Entry 8BOQ (X-ray diffraction, 1.55 A resolution); this record covers chains D and E of the 6 polymer chains in the assembly.

Chain D:
Name: Nitrogenase protein alpha chain
Organism: Azotobacter vinelandii DJ
Notes: EC 1.18.6.1
UniProtKB: C1DK94 (C1DK94_AZOVD); residues 2-516 here = UniProt positions 2-516
Amino-acid sequence (515 residues; numbered 2 to 516; the number before each row is that of its first residue):
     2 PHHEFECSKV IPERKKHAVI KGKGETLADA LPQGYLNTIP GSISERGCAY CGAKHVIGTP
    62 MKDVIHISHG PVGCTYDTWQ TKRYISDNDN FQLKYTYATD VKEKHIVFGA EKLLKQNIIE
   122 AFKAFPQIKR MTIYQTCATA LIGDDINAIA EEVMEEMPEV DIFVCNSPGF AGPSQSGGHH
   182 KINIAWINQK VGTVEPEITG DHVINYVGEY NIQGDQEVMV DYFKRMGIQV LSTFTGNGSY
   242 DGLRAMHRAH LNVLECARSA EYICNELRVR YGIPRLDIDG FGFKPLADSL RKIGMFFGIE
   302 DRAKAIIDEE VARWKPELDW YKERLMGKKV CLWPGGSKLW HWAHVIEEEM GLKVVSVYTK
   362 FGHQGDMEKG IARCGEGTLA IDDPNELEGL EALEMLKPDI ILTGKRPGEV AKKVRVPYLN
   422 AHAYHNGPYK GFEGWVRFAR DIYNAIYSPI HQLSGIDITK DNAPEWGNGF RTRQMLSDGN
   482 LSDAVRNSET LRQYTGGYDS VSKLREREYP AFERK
Unresolved in the structure: 515-516
Bound ions: fe(8)-S(7) cluster Fe: C49, C75, C138 (shared with C20(E), C45(E), C104(E) of chain E); FeFe cofactor Fe: C257, H423 (together with 3-hydroxy-3-carboxy-adipic acid, oxygen atom)
Small-molecule neighbours:
  - fe(8)-S(7) cluster (CLF): C49, Y51, P72, G74, C75, D78, T137, C138, P169, G170
  - hydrosulfuric acid (H2S): R47, G48, S175, Q176, F362
  - 3-hydroxy-3-carboxy-adipic acid (HCA): C52, H56, T82, K83, Q176, K361, G405, K406, P408, H423
  - oxygen atom / FeFe cofactor: V57, K83, Q176, H180, Y211, I213, C257, R259, S260, P335, G336, G337, S338, K339, K361, F362, H423
What the authors report for this chain:
  - binding site for FeFe cofactor Fe: H180
  - binding site for 3-hydroxy-3-carboxy-adipic acid: C52
  - catalytic residues: H180 (proposed by the authors, not directly observed)

Chain E:
Name: Fe-only nitrogenase, beta subunit
Organism: Azotobacter vinelandii DJ
UniProtKB: C1DK92 (C1DK92_AZOVD); residues 2-462 here = UniProt positions 2-462
Amino-acid sequence (461 residues; each row starts with the number of its first residue):
     2 TCEVKEKGRV GTINPIFTCQ PAGAQFVSIG IKDCIGIVHG GQGCVMFVRL IFSQHYKESF
    62 ELASSSLHED GAVFGACGRV EEAVDVLLSR YPDVKVVPII TTCSTEIIGD DVDGVIKKLN
   122 EGLLKEKFPD REVHLIAMHT PSFVGSMISG YDVAVRDVVR HFAKREAPND KINLLTGWVN
   182 PGDVKELKHL LGEMDIEANV LFEIESFDSP ILPDGSAVSH GNTTIEDLID TGNARATFAL
   242 NRYEGTKAAE YLQKKFEIPA IIGPTPIGIR NTDIFLQNLK KATGKPIPQS LAHERGVAID
   302 ALADLTHMFL AEKRVAIYGA PDLVIGLAEF CLDLEMKPVL LLLGDDNSKY VDDPRIKALQ
   362 ENVDYGMEIV TNADFWELEN RIKNEGLELD LILGHSKGRF ISIDYNIPML RVGFPTYDRA
   422 GLFRYPTVGY GGAIWLAEQM ANTLFADMEH KKNKEWVLNV W
Bound ions: fe(8)-S(7) cluster Fe: C20, C45, C104 (shared with C49(D), C75(D), C138(D) of chain D); Mg2+ site 1: E59 (shared with 1 residue of chain B); Mg2+ site 2: D301 (shared with 1 residue of chain B)
Small-molecule neighbours: fe(8)-S(7) cluster (CLF): C20, P22, G42, Q43, G44, C45, F48, T103, C104, S143

How chain D and chain E interact:
Residue-residue contacts (142; chain D residue first):
  C8(D) - R91(E)  hydrogen bond (backbone-side chain)
  S9(D) - R91(E)  hydrogen bond
  V11(D) - S90(E)
  V11(D) - R91(E)
  I12(D) - R91(E)
  N38(D) - H69(E)
  T39(D) - Q43(E)  hydrogen bond
  T39(D) - S67(E)
  T39(D) - H69(E)  hydrogen bond (backbone-side chain)
  T39(D) - R80(E)  hydrogen bond (backbone-side chain)
  I40(D) - V87(E)  hydrophobic
  P41(D) - S65(E)
  P41(D) - S66(E)
  P41(D) - R80(E)
  P41(D) - E83(E)
  P41(D) - A84(E)
  P41(D) - V87(E)
  G42(D) - S65(E)  hydrogen bond (backbone-backbone)
  G42(D) - A84(E)
  G42(D) - V87(E)
  G42(D) - L88(E)
  S43(D) - R91(E)  hydrogen bond (backbone-side chain)
  I44(D) - R50(E)
  I44(D) - L63(E)
  I44(D) - A64(E)  hydrophobic
  I44(D) - Y92(E)
  S45(D) - M47(E)
  E46(D) - M47(E)
  R47(D) - Q43(E)
  R47(D) - M47(E)
  G48(D) - Q43(E)
  C49(D) - G44(E)
  C52(D) - F48(E)  hydrophobic
  P72(D) - S143(E)
  V73(D) - T13(E)
  V73(D) - P16(E)  hydrophobic
  V73(D) - F18(E)
  G74(D) - T19(E)  hydrogen bond (backbone-side chain)
  G74(D) - C20(E)
  Y77(D) - P16(E)
  Y77(D) - I17(E)
  Y77(D) - F18(E)
  Y77(D) - T19(E)
  Y77(D) - I52(E)  hydrophobic
  Y77(D) - K398(E)  hydrogen bond (backbone-side chain)
  Y77(D) - P416(E)
  D78(D) - T19(E)  hydrogen bond
  D78(D) - F48(E)
  D78(D) - V49(E)
  D78(D) - I52(E)
  T79(D) - F48(E)
  W80(D) - N15(E)
  W80(D) - P16(E)
  W80(D) - F376(E)  hydrophobic
  W80(D) - K398(E)  hydrogen bond (backbone-side chain)
  Q81(D) - Q55(E)  hydrogen bond (backbone-side chain)
  Q81(D) - S397(E)
  Q81(D) - K398(E)  hydrogen bond (side chain-backbone)
  Q81(D) - R400(E)
  Q81(D) - F401(E)
  Q81(D) - Y418(E)  hydrogen bond
  T82(D) - L51(E)
  T82(D) - Q55(E)
  K95(D) - N15(E)  hydrogen bond (backbone-side chain)
  K95(D) - F401(E)
  K95(D) - D405(E)  salt bridge
  Y96(D) - N15(E)
  Y96(D) - W377(E)  hydrophobic
  Y96(D) - E380(E)  hydrogen bond
  T97(D) - I14(E)
  T97(D) - N15(E)  hydrogen bond (backbone-side chain)
  T97(D) - P16(E)
  Y98(D) - T13(E)
  Y98(D) - I14(E)  hydrophobic
  A99(D) - T13(E)  hydrogen bond (backbone-backbone)
  D101(D) - T13(E)
  D101(D) - N373(E)
  V102(D) - F144(E)
  K103(D) - F144(E)
  K103(D) - D347(E)  salt bridge
  E104(D) - F144(E)  hydrogen bond (backbone-backbone)
  E104(D) - V145(E)
  I107(D) - I108(E)  hydrophobic
  I107(D) - F144(E)  hydrophobic
  Q117(D) - V11(E)
  N118(D) - G12(E)
  N118(D) - T13(E)
  E121(D) - R10(E)
  E121(D) - V11(E)  hydrogen bond (side chain-backbone)
  E121(D) - G12(E)  hydrogen bond (side chain-backbone)
  A125(D) - W377(E)
  F126(D) - W377(E)  hydrophobic
  C138(D) - C104(E)  hydrophobic
  A139(D) - I108(E)  hydrophobic
  L142(D) - A73(E)
  L142(D) - S105(E)
  L142(D) - I108(E)  hydrophobic
  L142(D) - I109(E)  hydrophobic
  F171(D) - L68(E)
  F171(D) - H69(E)
  F171(D) - E70(E)  hydrogen bond (backbone-backbone)
  F171(D) - A73(E)  hydrophobic
  G173(D) - H69(E)  hydrogen bond (backbone-side chain)
  G173(D) - E70(E)  hydrogen bond (backbone-side chain)
  P174(D) - Q43(E)
  P174(D) - H69(E)
  N386(D) - R91(E)  hydrogen bond
  E387(D) - R50(E)  salt bridge
  E387(D) - S60(E)
  E387(D) - E62(E)
  L388(D) - R91(E)
  L388(D) - Y92(E)
  K406(D) - L51(E)
  K406(D) - S54(E)  hydrogen bond (side chain-backbone)
  K406(D) - Q55(E)
  K406(D) - K58(E)
  R407(D) - M47(E)
  R407(D) - R50(E)
  R407(D) - S54(E)
  R407(D) - S60(E)  hydrogen bond
  E410(D) - S54(E)  hydrogen bond
  E410(D) - K58(E)
  E410(D) - E59(E)  hydrogen bond (side chain-backbone)
  V411(D) - S60(E)
  K413(D) - K58(E)  hydrogen bond (side chain-backbone)
  K413(D) - E59(E)  salt bridge
  K413(D) - I212(E)
  K414(D) - E59(E)  salt bridge
  K414(D) - S210(E)  hydrogen bond
  K414(D) - P211(E)
  K414(D) - G216(E)
  K414(D) - A218(E)
  V415(D) - G216(E)
  R416(D) - I212(E)
  R416(D) - L213(E)
  R416(D) - P214(E)
  S455(D) - I212(E)
  S455(D) - L213(E)
  S455(D) - P214(E)
  G456(D) - P214(E)
  I457(D) - P214(E)
  D458(D) - P214(E)
Interface residues without a listed pair, chain D (71 interface residues in all): H56, T76, L94, T100, L114, I143, A172, S175, E389
Interface residues without a listed pair, chain E (75 interface residues in all): I36, G146, S217, V219, H396, Y406, F415

Summary:
Chain D and chain E form an interface of 71 and 75 residues respectively, with 31 hydrogen bonds and 5 salt
bridges. Polar contacts include K95(D)-D405(E), K103(D)-D347(E) and E387(D)-R50(E). Fe(8)-S(7) cluster is
bound between chain D and chain E. From the paper: the catalytic residue H180(D); a binding site for FeFe
cofactor Fe at H180(D).
Here chain D is Nitrogenase protein alpha chain and chain E is Fe-only nitrogenase, beta subunit, both from
Azotobacter vinelandii DJ. Entry 8BOQ (A. vinelandii Fe-nitrogenase FeFe protein) was determined by X-ray
diffraction.
